Entry 8K29 (electron microscopy, 3.18 A resolution); this record covers chains P and C of the 12 polymer chains in the assembly.

[Chain P]
Molecule: 60-nt RNA strand
Organism: Vibrio phage ICP1_2004_A
Sequence (60 nucleotides; each row starts with the number of its first residue; numbers below 1 keep their minus sign (C-7 is residue -7)):
    -7 CUUAAAGAGUCAACCCUUUGCUUAUCUUCCCUAUUUAAAUGUUAGCAGCC
    43 GCAUAGGCUG

[Chain C]
Name: Csy3
Organism: Vibrio phage ICP1_2004_A
Reference sequence: F1D5V6 (F1D5V6_9CAUD); residues 1-306 here = UniProt positions 1-306
Sequence (306 residues; each row starts with the number of its first residue):
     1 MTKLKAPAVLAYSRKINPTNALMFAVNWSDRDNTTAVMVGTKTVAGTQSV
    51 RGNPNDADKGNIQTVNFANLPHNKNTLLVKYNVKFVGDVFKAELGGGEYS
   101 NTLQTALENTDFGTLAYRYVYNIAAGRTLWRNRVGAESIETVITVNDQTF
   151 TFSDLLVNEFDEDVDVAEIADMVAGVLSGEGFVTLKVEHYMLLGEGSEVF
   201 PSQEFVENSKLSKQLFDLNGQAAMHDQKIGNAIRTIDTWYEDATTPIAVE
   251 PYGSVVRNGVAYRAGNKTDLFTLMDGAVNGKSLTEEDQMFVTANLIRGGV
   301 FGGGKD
Disordered / not traced: 1, 304-306

[How chain P and chain C interact]
Pairs across the interface (49):
  A-4(P) with Glu93(C), base contact; Leu94(C), base contact
  A-3(P) with Ala11(C), sugar contact; Tyr12(C), hydrogen bond to the sugar; Ser13(C), phosphate contact; Arg14(C), phosphate contact; Glu93(C), sugar contact; Leu94(C), base contact; Val300(C), base contact
  A-2(P) with Tyr12(C), sugar contact; Ser13(C), hydrogen bond to the phosphate; Arg14(C), hydrogen bond to the phosphate; Arg297(C), sugar contact; Gly299(C), sugar contact; Val300(C), base contact
  G-1(P) with Arg14(C), salt bridge to the phosphate; Arg234(C), sugar contact; Arg297(C), sugar contact
  A0(P) with Trp130(C), base contact; Lys228(C), sugar contact; Asn231(C), hydrogen bond to the phosphate; Arg234(C), salt bridge to the phosphate; Glu250(C), phosphate contact; Val255(C), base contact; Arg257(C), base contact
  G1(P) with Ser202(C), phosphate contact; Gln203(C), hydrogen bond to the sugar; Phe205(C), stacking on the base; His225(C), salt bridge to the phosphate; Gln227(C), hydrogen bond to the phosphate; Arg257(C), phosphate contact
  U2(P) with Ser202(C), phosphate contact; Gln203(C), hydrogen bond to the phosphate; Lys228(C), salt bridge to the phosphate; Arg257(C), salt bridge to the phosphate
  C3(P) with Arg131(C), salt bridge to the phosphate; Gln203(C), base contact; Ser212(C), base contact
  A4(P) with Arg131(C), salt bridge to the phosphate
  A5(P) with Val44(C), sugar contact; Ala45(C), hydrogen bond to the sugar; Gly46(C), phosphate contact; Asn61(C), base contact; Gln63(C), base contact; Val65(C), base contact; Ser212(C), base contact
  C6(P) with Ala45(C), sugar contact; Gly46(C), phosphate contact
  C7(P) with Ala45(C), hydrogen bond to the phosphate
Other interface residues (no listed pair), chain C (35 interface residues in all): Thr43, Thr47, Phe200, Glu204, Lys213, Gly298

[Summary]
12 residues of chain P face 35 of chain C across their interface; the contacts include 9 hydrogen bonds, 7
salt bridges and 1 aromatic stacking contact. Polar contacts include A-3(P)-Tyr12(C), G1(P)-Gln203(C) and
A5(P)-Ala45(C).
Chain P is a 60-nt RNA strand and chain C is Csy3, both from Vibrio phage ICP1_2004_A; the structure, ICP1
Csy-dsDNA complex (form 2), was determined by electron microscopy.
